PDB entry 7Z88 | electron microscopy, 3.33 A resolution | chains B and D of the 5 polymer chains in the assembly

# Chain B
Molecule: X-ray repair cross-complementing protein 6
Organism: Homo sapiens
Notes: EC 3.6.4.-, 4.2.99.-
UniProtKB: P12956 (XRCC6_HUMAN); numbering as in UniProt (aligned over 1-609)
Sequence (609 residues; numbered 1 to 609; the number before each row is that of its first residue):
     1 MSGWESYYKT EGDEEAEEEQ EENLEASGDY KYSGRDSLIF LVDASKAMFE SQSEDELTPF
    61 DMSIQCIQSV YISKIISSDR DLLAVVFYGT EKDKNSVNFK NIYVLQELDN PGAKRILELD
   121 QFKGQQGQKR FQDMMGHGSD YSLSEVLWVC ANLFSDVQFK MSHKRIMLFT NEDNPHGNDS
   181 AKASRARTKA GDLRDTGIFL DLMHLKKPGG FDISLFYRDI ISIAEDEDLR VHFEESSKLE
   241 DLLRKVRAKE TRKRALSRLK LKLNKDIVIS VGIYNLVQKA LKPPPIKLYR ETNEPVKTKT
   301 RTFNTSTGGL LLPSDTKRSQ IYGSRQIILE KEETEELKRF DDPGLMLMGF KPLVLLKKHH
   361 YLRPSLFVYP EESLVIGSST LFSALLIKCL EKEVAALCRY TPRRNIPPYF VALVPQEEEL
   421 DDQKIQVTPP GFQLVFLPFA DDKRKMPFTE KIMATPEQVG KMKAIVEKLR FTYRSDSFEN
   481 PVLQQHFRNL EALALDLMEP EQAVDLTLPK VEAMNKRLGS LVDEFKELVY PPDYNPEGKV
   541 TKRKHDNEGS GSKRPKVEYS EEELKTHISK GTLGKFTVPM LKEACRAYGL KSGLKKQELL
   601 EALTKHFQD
Not modelled in the structure: 1-30, 223-236, 535-609
Swiss-Prot annotation at these positions:
  - region: Val-578 to Glu-583 (Interaction with BAX)
  - active site: Lys-31 (Schiff-base intermediate with DNA)
  - modified residue: Ser-2 (N-acetylserine), Ser-6 (Phosphoserine), Ser-27 (Phosphoserine), Lys-31 (N6-acetyllysine), Ser-51 (Phosphoserine), Ser-306 (Phosphoserine), Lys-317 (N6-acetyllysine), Lys-331 (N6-acetyllysine), Lys-338 (N6-acetyllysine), Thr-455 (Phosphothreonine), Lys-461 (N6-acetyllysine), Ser-477 (Phosphoserine), Ser-520 (Phosphoserine), Lys-539 (N6-acetyllysine), Lys-542 (N6-acetyllysine), Lys-544 (N6-acetyllysine), Ser-550 (Phosphoserine), Lys-553 (N6-acetyllysine), Lys-556 (N6-acetyllysine), Ser-560 (Phosphoserine) and 1 more in UniProt
  - cross-link (Glycyl lysine isopeptide (Lys-Gly)): Lys-287 (interchain with G-Cter in SUMO2), Lys-317 (interchain with G-Cter in SUMO2), Lys-556 (interchain with G-Cter in SUMO2)
  - mutagenesis: Lys-31 (K31A: Diminishes the ability to form a Schiff base. Abolishes adduct formation; when associated with A-160 and A-164), Lys-160 (K160A: Abolishes adduct formation; when associated with A-31 and A-160), Lys-164 (K164A: Abolishes adduct formation; when associated with A-31 and A-164), Lys-539 (K539Q: Complete loss of suppression of BAX-induced apoptosis; K539R: No effect on suppression of BAX-induced apoptosis), Lys-542 (K542Q: Complete loss of suppression of BAX-induced apoptosis; K542R: No effect on suppression of BAX-induced apoptosis), Lys-544 (K544R: No effect on suppression of BAX-induced apoptosis), Lys-553 (K553Q: Partial loss of suppression of BAX-induced apoptosis; K553R: No effect on suppression of BAX-induced apoptosis), Lys-556 (K556R: No effect on suppression of BAX-induced apoptosis), Lys-570 (K570R: Loss of methylation; loss of anti-apoptotic activity; no effect on XRCC5 stabilization)

# Chain D
Molecule: 26-nt DNA strand
Sequence (26 nucleotides; numbered 1 to 26; the number before each row is that of its first residue):
     1 CCCGCTGCCG ATTCCGCTGG AACATT

# Interface between chain B and chain D
Contacting residue pairs (9):
  Arg-252(B) / DG16(D)  salt bridge to the phosphate
  Arg-254(B) / DC15(D)  hydrogen bond to the base
  Arg-254(B) / DG16(D)  hydrogen bond to the sugar
  Leu-256(B) / DC17(D)  sugar contact
  Asn-275(B) / DC17(D)  sugar contact
  Gln-278(B) / DC17(D)  phosphate contact
  Gln-278(B) / DT18(D)  phosphate contact
  Arg-363(B) / DT18(D)  salt bridge to the phosphate
  Arg-403(B) / DT18(D)  sugar contact
Also at the interface, not in a pair above, chain B (9 interface residues in all): Thr-251, Lys-338
Also at the interface, not in a pair above, chain D (5 interface residues in all): DG20

# Summary
9 residues of chain B and 5 residues of chain D are in contact, with 2 hydrogen bonds and 2 salt bridges.
Among the polar pairs are Arg-254(B)/DC15(D), Arg-254(B)/DG16(D) and Arg-252(B)/DG16(D). Curated annotation
(UniProt) lists active-site residue Lys-31(B) and 9 mutagenesis sites on chain B.
Chain B is X-ray repair cross-complementing protein 6 (Homo sapiens) and chain D is a 26-nt DNA strand; the
structure, DNA-PK in the intermediate state, was determined by electron microscopy together with 7Z87 from the
same study.
